Entry 2HHJ (X-ray diffraction, 1.50 A resolution); this record covers chains A and B.

[Chain A (and B)]
Protein: Bisphosphoglycerate mutase
Source organism: Homo sapiens
Notes: EC 5.4.2.4, 5.4.2.1, 3.1.3.13; chain B of this document is another copy of the same molecule, construct and numbering; everything in this record applies to it too
UniProtKB: P07738 (PMGE_HUMAN); aligned to UniProt positions 1-259 over residues 1-259 (the alignment contains insertions or deletions, so no single offset holds)
Sequence (267 residues; row label = number of the first residue in the row):
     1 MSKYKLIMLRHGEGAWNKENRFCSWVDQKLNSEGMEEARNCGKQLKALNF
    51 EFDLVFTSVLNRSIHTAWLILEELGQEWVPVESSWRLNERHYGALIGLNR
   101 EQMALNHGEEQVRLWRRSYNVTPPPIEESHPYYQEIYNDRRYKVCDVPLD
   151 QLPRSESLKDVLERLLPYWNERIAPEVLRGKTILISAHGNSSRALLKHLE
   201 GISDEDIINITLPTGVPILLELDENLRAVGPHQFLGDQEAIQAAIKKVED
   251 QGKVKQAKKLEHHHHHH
Not modelled in the structure: 1, 257-267 (chain B: 1, 256-267)
Modified positions: His11 (n1-phosphonohistidine; NEP)
Construct notes: expression tag (260-267)
Ligand contacts:
  - 3-phosphoglyceric acid / (2R)-2,3-diphosphoglyceric acid: Arg10, His11, Asn17, Arg21, Phe22, Cys23, Ser24, Arg62, Glu89, Arg90, Tyr92, Arg100, Arg116, Arg117, His188, Gly189, Asn190, Val248
  - cyclohexylammonium ion (HAI): Ala94, Leu95, Leu98, His107, Trp115, Pro124
Reported in the primary citation:
  - post-translational modification sites: His11
  - conformationally variable residues (loop rearrangement, side-chain flip): His11 to Glu19, Gln28, Glu89
  - binding site for (2R)-2,3-diphosphoglyceric acid: Asn17, Glu89
  - catalytic residues: Glu89 (proposed by the authors, not directly observed)
  - catalytic residues: His11

[How chain A and chain B interact]
Pairs across the interface - 33 pairs, chain A then chain B:
  Lys29(A) with Glu72(B), salt bridge
  Glu51(A) with Arg140(B)
  Phe52(A) with Arg140(B), hydrogen bond (backbone-side chain)
  Asp53(A) with Arg140(B), salt bridge
  Val59(A) with Trp78(B)
  Asn61(A) with Glu77(B)
  Ile64(A) with Glu77(B); Trp78(B), hydrophobic
  His65(A) with Glu72(B); Glu77(B), salt bridge
  Trp68(A) with Trp68(B); Glu77(B)
  Glu72(A) with Lys29(B), salt bridge; His65(B)
  Gly75(A) with Arg141(B)
  Gln76(A) with Arg140(B), hydrogen bond
  Glu77(A) with Asn61(B); Ile64(B); His65(B), salt bridge; Trp68(B)
  Trp78(A) with Val59(B); Ile64(B), hydrophobic; Arg140(B); Arg141(B); Val144(B), hydrophobic
  Arg140(A) with Glu51(B), salt bridge; Phe52(B), hydrogen bond (side chain-backbone); Asp53(B), salt bridge; Gln76(B), hydrogen bond; Trp78(B)
  Arg141(A) with Gly75(B); Trp78(B)
  Val144(A) with Trp78(B), hydrophobic
Also at the interface, not in a pair above, chain A (22 interface residues in all): Leu71, Val79, Val81, Ser83, Asp139
Also at the interface, not in a pair above, chain B (21 interface residues in all): Leu71, Val79, Val81, Asp139

[In short]
22 residues of chain A face 21 of chain B across their interface, with 4 hydrogen bonds and 7 salt bridges.
Polar pairs include Lys29(A)-Glu72(B), Asp53(A)-Arg140(B) and His65(A)-Glu77(B). Chain A binds
cyclohexylammonium ion and 3-phosphoglyceric acid / (2R)-2,3-diphosphoglyceric acid. The paper reports
catalytic residues Glu89(A) and His11(A); a binding site for (2R)-2,3-diphosphoglyceric acid at Asn17(A) and
Glu89(A).
Chain A and chain B are both Bisphosphoglycerate mutase (Homo sapiens); the structure, Human
bisphosphoglycerate mutase complexed with 2,3-bisphosphoglycerate (15 days), was determined by X-ray
diffraction, deposited together with 2A9J, 2F90, 2H4X and 2H4Z.
